Entry 7PVD (electron microscopy, 3.70 A resolution); this record covers chains c and C of the 6 polymer chains in the assembly.

[Chain c]
Molecule: Glycoprotein G2
From: Lassa virus (strain Mouse/Sierra Leone/Josiah/1976)
Reference sequence: P08669 (GLYC_LASSJ); numbering as in UniProt (aligned over 260-491)
Chain sequence (244 residues; each row starts with the number of its first residue):
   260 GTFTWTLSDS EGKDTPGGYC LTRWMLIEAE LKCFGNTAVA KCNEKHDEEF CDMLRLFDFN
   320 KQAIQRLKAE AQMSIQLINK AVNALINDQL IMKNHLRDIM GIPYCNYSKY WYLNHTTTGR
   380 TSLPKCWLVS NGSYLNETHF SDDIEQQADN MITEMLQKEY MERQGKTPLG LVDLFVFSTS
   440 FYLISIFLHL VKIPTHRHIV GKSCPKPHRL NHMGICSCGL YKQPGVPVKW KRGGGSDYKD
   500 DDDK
Disordered / not traced: 420-503
Disulfides: C279-C292, C301-C310, C364-C385
Glycans and other covalent adducts: N-acetylglucosamine (NAG) linked to N365, N395
Differences from the reference sequence: expression tag (492-503)
Curated features (UniProtKB/Swiss-Prot):
  - binding site (Zn(2+)): H455, H457, C463, H467, C475, C477
  - glycosylation (N-linked (GlcNAc...) asparagine): N365, N373, N390, N395

[Chain C]
Molecule: Pre-glycoprotein polyprotein GP complex
From: Lassa virus (strain Mouse/Sierra Leone/Josiah/1976)
Reference sequence: P08669 (GLYC_LASSJ); residue numbers follow UniProt; this construct covers 1-259
Chain sequence (259 residues; each row starts with the number of its first residue):
     1 MGQIVTFFQE VPHVIEEVMN IVLIALSVLA VLKGLYNFAT CGLVGLVTFL LLCGRSCTTS
    61 LYKGVYELQT LELNMETLNM TMPLSCTKNN SHHYIMVGNE TGLELTLTNT SIINHKFCNL
   121 SDAHKKNLYD HALMSIISTF HLSIPNFNQY EAMSCDFNGG KISVQYNLSH SYAGDAANHC
   181 GTVANGVLQT FMRMAWGGSY IALDSGRGNW DCIMTSYQYL IIQNTTWEDH CQFSRPSPIG
   241 YLGLLSQRTR DIYISRRLL
Disordered / not traced: 1-58, 171-178, 199-206
Disulfides: C86-C231, C118-C155, C180-C212
Glycans and other covalent adducts: N-acetylglucosamine (NAG) linked to N79, N99, N109, N119, N167
Residues lining bound ligands: N-acetylglucosamine (NAG; 2-acetamido-2-deoxy-beta-D-glucopyranose): A195, W196, F233, S234, R235
Curated features (UniProtKB/Swiss-Prot):
  - binding site (Zn(2+)): C57
  - site: K33 (Important for GP-C-mediated membrane fusion), T58, T59 (Cleavage), L259 (Cleavage)
  - lipidation: G2 (N-myristoyl glycine)
  - glycosylation (N-linked (GlcNAc...) asparagine): N79, N89, N99, N109, N119, N167, N224
  - mutagenesis: G54 (G54A: No effect on SSP cleavage), S56 (S56A: Complete loss of SSP cleavage), T58 (T58A: Complete loss of SSP cleavage), S60 (S60A: No effect on SSP cleavage)
From the paper describing this entry:
  - post-translational modification sites: N119
  - binding site for beta-D-glucopyranuronic acid: L120, S121
  - mutagenesis - H141A, F147A: abolished binding to alpha-DG (citing earlier work)

[How chain c and chain C interact]
Residue-residue contacts - 95 pairs, chain c then chain C:
  L280(c) with L73(C), hydrophobic
  W283(c) with N74(C), hydrogen bond (backbone-side chain)
  M284(c) with L73(C); N74(C), hydrogen bond (backbone-backbone)
  L285(c) with L71(C), hydrophobic; E72(C); L73(C), hydrophobic
  I286(c) with E72(C), hydrogen bond (backbone-backbone); N74(C); R235(C)
  K291(c) with Q69(C); T70(C); L71(C)
  F293(c) with L71(C), hydrophobic
  F309(c) with L71(C), hydrophobic; L73(C), hydrophobic
  M312(c) with M75(C), hydrophobic; I239(C), hydrophobic
  L315(c) with L78(C); M82(C), hydrophobic; L242(C), hydrophobic
  F316(c) with L73(C), hydrophobic; T77(C); L78(C), hydrophobic
  N319(c) with T77(C), hydrogen bond (side chain-backbone); L78(C); T81(C), hydrogen bond
  A322(c) with T81(C)
  I323(c) with M80(C), hydrophobic
  Q331(c) with D130(C), hydrogen bond
  M332(c) with N79(C); M80(C); V97(C), hydrophobic; G98(C)
  I334(c) with H131(C); A132(C), hydrophobic; S135(C)
  I337(c) with T81(C); M82(C), hydrophobic
  N338(c) with S135(C); Y241(C)
  V341(c) with L242(C), hydrophobic
  I345(c) with L242(C), hydrophobic
  D347(c) with S246(C), hydrogen bond
  I350(c) with R193(C); W196(C), hydrophobic; I239(C); G243(C)
  M351(c) with R193(C)
  N353(c) with W196(C)
  H354(c) with M192(C); R193(C)
  I358(c) with Q189(C); M192(C), hydrophobic
  C364(c) with W196(C)
  N365(c) with W196(C)
  Y366(c) with M75(C); W196(C), hydrophobic; S237(C); I239(C), hydrophobic
  S367(c) with L71(C); L73(C); R235(C)
  K368(c) with L71(C); E72(C)
  Y369(c) with T70(C); L71(C), hydrogen bond (backbone-backbone); L73(C), hydrophobic
  W370(c) with L68(C), hydrophobic
  Y371(c) with E67(C); L68(C); Q69(C), hydrogen bond (backbone-backbone); L71(C), hydrophobic
  L372(c) with Y66(C), hydrophobic; E67(C)
  N373(c) with V65(C); Y66(C); E67(C), hydrogen bond (backbone-backbone); Q69(C), hydrogen bond
  H374(c) with V65(C)
  T375(c) with V65(C), hydrogen bond (side chain-backbone); E67(C), hydrogen bond
  T376(c) with V65(C)
  P383(c) with L71(C), hydrophobic
  W386(c) with L68(C), hydrophobic; T70(C)
  E396(c) with Y62(C), hydrogen bond; L68(C)
  S400(c) with Y62(C)
  I403(c) with Y62(C), hydrophobic; L68(C), hydrophobic
  E404(c) with Y62(C)
  M410(c) with Y66(C), hydrophobic
  I411(c) with K63(C); Y66(C)
Other interface residues (no listed pair), chain c (51 interface residues in all): F318, Y363, M414
Other interface residues (no listed pair), chain C (40 interface residues in all): S60, D211, P238, L245

[Summary]
51 residues of chain c face 40 of chain C across their interface, with 14 hydrogen bonds. Polar contacts
include W283(c)-N74(C), N319(c)-T77(C) and N319(c)-T81(C). Chain C binds N-acetylglucosamine. The paper
reports a binding site for beta-D-glucopyranuronic acid at L120(C) and S121(C); H141A and F147A of chain C
abolish binding to alpha-DG.
Chain c is Glycoprotein G2 and chain C is Pre-glycoprotein polyprotein GP complex, both from Lassa virus
(strain Mouse/Sierra Leone/Josiah/1976); the structure, Structure of the membrane soluble spike complex from
the Lassa virus in a C1-symmetric map focused ..., was determined by electron microscopy (same publication as
7PUY).
